8TWA - chains 4 and 1 of the 14 polymer chains in the assembly; structure by electron microscopy, 4.10 A resolution (low resolution: residue-level contacts below are approximate; hydrogen-bond / salt-bridge calls are withheld).

# Chain 4
Protein: Replication factor C subunit 4
Organism: Saccharomyces cerevisiae
Reference sequence: P40339 (RFC4_YEAST); residue numbers follow UniProt; this construct covers 4-322
Chain sequence (319 residues; each row starts with the number of its first residue):
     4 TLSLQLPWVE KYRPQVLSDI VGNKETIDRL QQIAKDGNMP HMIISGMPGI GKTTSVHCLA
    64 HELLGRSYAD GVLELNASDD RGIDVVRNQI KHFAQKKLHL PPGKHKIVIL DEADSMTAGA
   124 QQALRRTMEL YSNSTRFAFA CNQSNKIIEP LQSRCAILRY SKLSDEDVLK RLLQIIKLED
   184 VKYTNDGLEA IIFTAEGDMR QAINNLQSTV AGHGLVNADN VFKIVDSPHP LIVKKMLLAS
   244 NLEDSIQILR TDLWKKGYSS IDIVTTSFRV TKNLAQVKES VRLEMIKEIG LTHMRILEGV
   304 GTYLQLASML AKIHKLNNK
Curated features (UniProtKB/Swiss-Prot):
  - binding site (ATP): V12, V24, G49 to T57, N145, R203
Metal / ion sites: Mg2+: T56 (together with ATP-gamma-S)
Ligand contacts: ATP-gamma-S (AGS; phosphothiophosphoric acid-adenylate ester): W11, V12, Y15, R16, P17, D22, I23, V24, G25, M50, P51, G52, I53, G54, K55, T56, T57, E115, N145, L166, R174, M202, R203, I206

# Chain 1
Protein: Chromosome transmission fidelity protein 18
Organism: Saccharomyces cerevisiae
Reference sequence: P49956 (CTF18_YEAST); residues 1-741 here = UniProt positions 1-741
Chain sequence (741 residues; row label = number of the first residue in the row):
     1 MVDTAPYIGS LGRSSLFDTG DIEQAPGNNA IGINEEDIHA FVSSTGETVQ LKKKPAKLAT
    61 GNISLYTNPD TVWRSDDTYG ININYLLDKI EASGDDRTNA QKTSPITGKI GSDTLWVEKW
   121 RPKKFLDLVG NEKTNRRMLG WLRQWTPAVF KEQLPKLPTE KEVSDMELDP LKRPPKKILL
   181 LHGPPGIGKT SVAHVIAKQS GFSVSEINAS DERAGPMVKE KIYNLLFNHT FDTNPVCLVA
   241 DEIDGSIESG FIRILVDIMQ SDIKATNKLL YGQPDKKDKK RKKKRSKLLT RPIICICNNL
   301 YAPSLEKLKP FCEIIAVKRP SDTTLLERLN LICHKENMNI PIKAINDLID LAQGDVRNCI
   361 NNLQFLASNV DSRDSSASDK PACAKNTWAS SNKDSPISWF KIVNQLFRKD PHRDIKEQFY
   421 ELLNQVELNG NSDRILQGCF NIFPYVKYSD NGIRKPANIS DWLFFHDLMY QSMYAHNGEL
   481 LRYSALVPLV FFQTFGDIAN KDDIRMKNSE YEQRELKRAN SDIVSLIMRH ISVQSPLMAS
   541 FTDRKSLIFE ILPYLDSMIS SDFNKIRNLK LKQAIMEELV QLLKSFQLNL IQNRSEGFDV
   601 RGGLTIDPPI DEVVLLNPKH INEVQHKRAN NLSSLLAKIE ENRAKKRHID QVTEDRLQSQ
   661 EMHSKKVKTG LNSSSSTIDF FKNQYGLLKQ TQELEETQKT IGSDETNQAD DCNQTVKIWV
   721 KYNEGFSNAV RKNVTWNNLW E
Unresolved in the structure: 1-130, 155-169, 275-285, 320-322, 370-396, 644-741
Curated features (UniProtKB/Swiss-Prot):
  - binding site (ATP): G183 to T190
  - mutagenesis: K189 (K189E: Fails to unload PCNA)

# Chain 4 / chain 1 interface
Pairs across the interface - 30 pairs, chain 4 then chain 1:
  R32(4) with N369(1)
  P43(4) with S368(1)
  R128(4) with R357(1)
  N148(4) with L428(1)
  P153(4) with R357(1)
  Q155(4) with N358(1)
  S156(4) with R357(1); N358(1); N361(1)
  R157(4) with R357(1); N361(1)
  C158(4) with N361(1)
  A159(4) with F365(1)
  V267(4) with Y483(1)
  F271(4) with R482(1); Y483(1)
  V280(4) with K416(1)
  K281(4) with K416(1)
  E282(4) with Q493(1)
  R285(4) with K416(1)
  L286(4) with F419(1); W462(1)
  K290(4) with W462(1)
  I292(4) with Y483(1)
  H296(4) with L480(1); Y483(1)
  M297(4) with F465(1); L468(1); M469(1)
  L300(4) with H476(1)
Also at the interface, not in a pair above, chain 4 (30 interface residues in all): I36, I160, A278, Q279, S283, I289, G293, L294
Also at the interface, not in a pair above, chain 1 (23 interface residues in all): D355, N362, Q364, E479, L486

# Summary
30 residues of chain 4 face 23 of chain 1 across their interface. Ligands of chain 4: ATP-gamma-S. From
UniProt: 13 ATP-binding residues on chain 4; 8 ATP-binding residues and one mutagenesis site on chain 1.
Chain 4 is Replication factor C subunit 4 and chain 1 is Chromosome transmission fidelity protein 18, both
from Saccharomyces cerevisiae; the structure, Cryo-EM structure of S. cerevisiae Ctf18-RFC-PCNA-PolE-DNA
complex, was determined by electron microscopy together with 9B8R, 8TW7, 8TW8, 8TW9 and 8TWB from the same
study.
